PDB entry 8T2B | X-ray diffraction, 3.18 A resolution | chains R and A of the 3 polymer chains in the assembly

# Chain R
Molecule: 90-nt RNA strand
Sequence (90 nucleotides; row label = number of the first residue in the row):
     1 GGUUGCUCGA CUGUGAGCGG ACCUACCCAC UGUGGAAACA CCACAGGAAC UUCCAACCUU
    61 CGGGUGGCGA GGUAGGGCAG AAGAGUGACC
Differences from the reference sequence: engineered mutation G1 (U3640 in 9629189), C18 (G3657 in 9629189), G35 (C3674 in 9629189), A36 (U3675 in 9629189), A37 (G3676 in 9629189), A38 (C3677 in 9629189), C90 (U3728 in 9629189); insertion (41)

# Chain A
Name: BL3-6 Fab heavy chain
Source organism: Homo sapiens
Notes: antibody fragment or engineered binder
Chain sequence (233 residues; numbered 1 to 233; the number before each row is that of its first residue):
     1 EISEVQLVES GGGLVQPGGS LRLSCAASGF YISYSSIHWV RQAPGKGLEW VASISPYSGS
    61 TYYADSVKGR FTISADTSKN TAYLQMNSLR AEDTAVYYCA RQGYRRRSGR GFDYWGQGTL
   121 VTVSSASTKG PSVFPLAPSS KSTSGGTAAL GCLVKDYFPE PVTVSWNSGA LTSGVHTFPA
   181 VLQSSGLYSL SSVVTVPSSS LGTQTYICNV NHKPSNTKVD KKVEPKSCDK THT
Unresolved in the structure: 1-2, 142-145, 229-233
Disulfide bonds: Cys25-Cys99, Cys152-Cys208

# Interface between chain R and chain A
Pairs across the interface - 22 pairs, chain R then chain A:
  G34(R) - Arg105(A)  salt bridge to the phosphate
  G35(R) - Arg105(A)  salt bridge to the phosphate
  G35(R) - Arg106(A)  salt bridge to the phosphate
  A36(R) - Tyr34(A)  stacking on the base
  A36(R) - Tyr57(A)  hydrogen bond to the sugar
  A36(R) - Tyr104(A)  base contact
  A37(R) - Pro56(A)  sugar contact
  A37(R) - Tyr57(A)  stacking on the base
  A37(R) - Tyr104(A)  phosphate contact
  A37(R) - Arg105(A)  hydrogen bond to the phosphate
  A38(R) - Ser36(A)  phosphate contact
  A38(R) - His38(A)  base contact
  A38(R) - Pro56(A)  phosphate contact
  A38(R) - Gln102(A)  hydrogen bond to the base
  A38(R) - Arg110(A)  hydrogen bond to the sugar
  C39(R) - Ser55(A)  base contact
  C39(R) - Pro56(A)  hydrogen bond to the base
  C39(R) - Ser58(A)  hydrogen bond to the base
  C39(R) - Ser60(A)  hydrogen bond to the base
  C39(R) - Tyr62(A)  sugar contact
  A40(R) - Tyr57(A)  base contact
  A40(R) - Ser58(A)  base contact
Other interface residues (no listed pair), chain A (15 interface residues in all): Gly103

# Overview
7 residues of chain R and 15 residues of chain A are in contact, with 7 hydrogen bonds, 3 salt bridges and 2
aromatic stacking contacts. Polar pairs include A38(R)-Gln102(A), C39(R)-Pro56(A) and C39(R)-Ser58(A).
Chain R is a 90-nt RNA strand and chain A is BL3-6 Fab heavy chain (Homo sapiens); the structure, Crystal
structure of SCV PTE G18C mutant RNA in complex with Fab BL3-6, was determined by X-ray diffraction (same
publication as 8T29, 8T2A and 8T2O).
